Entry 6YCX (X-ray diffraction, 3.99 A resolution); this record covers chains A and F of the 6 polymer chains in the assembly.

# Chain A
Protein: Myosin-A
Source organism: Plasmodium falciparum (isolate 3D7)
UniProtKB: Q8IDR3 (MYOA_PLAF7); residue numbers follow UniProt; this construct covers 1-818
Amino-acid sequence (818 residues; numbered 1 to 818; the number before each row is that of its first residue):
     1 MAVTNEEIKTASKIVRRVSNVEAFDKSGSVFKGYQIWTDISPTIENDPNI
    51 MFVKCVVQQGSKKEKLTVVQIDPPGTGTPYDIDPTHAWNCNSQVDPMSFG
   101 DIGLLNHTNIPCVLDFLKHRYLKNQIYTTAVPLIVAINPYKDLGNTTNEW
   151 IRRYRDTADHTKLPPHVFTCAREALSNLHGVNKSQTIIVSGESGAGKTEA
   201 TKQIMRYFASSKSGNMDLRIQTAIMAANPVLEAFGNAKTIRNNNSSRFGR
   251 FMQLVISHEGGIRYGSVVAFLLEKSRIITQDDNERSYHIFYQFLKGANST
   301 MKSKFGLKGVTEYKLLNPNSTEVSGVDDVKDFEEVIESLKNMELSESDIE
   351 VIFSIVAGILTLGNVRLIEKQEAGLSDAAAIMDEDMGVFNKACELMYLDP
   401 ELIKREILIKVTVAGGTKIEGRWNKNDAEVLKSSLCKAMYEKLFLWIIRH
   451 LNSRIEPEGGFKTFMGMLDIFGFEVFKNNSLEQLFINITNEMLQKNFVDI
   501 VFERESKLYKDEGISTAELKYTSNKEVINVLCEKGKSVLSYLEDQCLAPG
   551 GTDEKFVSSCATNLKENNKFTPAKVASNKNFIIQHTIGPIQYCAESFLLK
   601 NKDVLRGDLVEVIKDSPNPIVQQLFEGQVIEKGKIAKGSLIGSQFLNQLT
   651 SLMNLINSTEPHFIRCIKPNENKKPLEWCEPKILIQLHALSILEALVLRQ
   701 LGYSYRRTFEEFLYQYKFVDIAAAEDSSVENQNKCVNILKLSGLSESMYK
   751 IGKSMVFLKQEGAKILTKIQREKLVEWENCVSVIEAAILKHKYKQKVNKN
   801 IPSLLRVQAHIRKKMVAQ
Not modelled in the structure: 1, 60-62
Modified residues: Ser19 (phosphoserine; SEP)
Metal / ion sites: Mg2+: Thr198, Ser246 (together with ADP, vanadate)
Ligand contacts:
  - ADP (adenosine-5'-diphosphate): Ile126, Asn138, Pro139, Tyr140, Lys141, Asp142, Glu192, Ser193, Gly194, Ala195, Gly196, Lys197, Thr198, Glu199, Gln203, Asn242, Asn244, Ser245, Ser246, Asp469
  - vanadate (VO4): Glu192, Ser193, Gly194, Lys197, Thr198, Asn242, Ser245, Ser246, Arg247, Ile470, Phe471, Gly472, Glu474
UniProt features mapped onto this chain:
  - region: Pro661 to Glu671 (Actin-binding)
  - binding site (ATP): Gly191 to Thr198
  - modified residue: Ser19 (Phosphoserine)
From the paper describing this entry:
  - mutagenesis - E6R (2 fold): decreased catalytic activity on actin-activated
  - contacts within the chain: Gln494-Ser691
  - mutagenesis - R707A/E711A/Y714A, R707L/E711R/Y714A: decreased catalytic activity on actin-activated ATPase
  - post-translational modification sites: Ser19 (citing earlier work)

# Chain F
Protein: Uncharacterized protein
Source organism: Plasmodium falciparum (isolate NF54)
UniProtKB: A0A2I0BQX1 (A0A2I0BQX1_PLAFO); numbering as in UniProt (aligned over 1-134)
Amino-acid sequence (134 residues; row label = number of the first residue in the row):
     1 MASDMEEKFREAFILFSSCSDHIEMYKFFELMNSFGIILTNDEKAALPND
    51 INMDYWLNFAKKHYNYEQPFKHINNVNEQNTNVQIKIDNFLGIMKALDTR
   101 LTESDLNILLQITNPENKTTLNLKTVSQKLTESI
Not modelled in the structure: 1
Differences from the reference sequence: conflict Thr119 (Ser in A0A2I0BQX1)

# How chain A and chain F interact
Pairs across the interface - 67 pairs, chain A then chain F:
  Asp156(A) - Asn41(F)  hydrogen bond
  Lys212(A) - Asn41(F)  hydrogen bond
  Gly214(A) - Tyr26(F)
  Asn215(A) - Tyr26(F)
  Asn215(A) - Arg100(F)
  His258(A) - Asp98(F)  salt bridge
  Arg263(A) - Asp98(F)  salt bridge
  Tyr714(A) - Ala96(F)
  Lys717(A) - Ile93(F)
  Phe718(A) - Asn80(F)
  Phe718(A) - Ile93(F)  hydrophobic
  Phe718(A) - Leu97(F)  hydrophobic
  Asp720(A) - Gln79(F)  hydrogen bond
  Asp720(A) - Asn80(F)
  Ile721(A) - Asn80(F)  hydrogen bond (backbone-side chain)
  Ile721(A) - Ile93(F)  hydrophobic
  Ala722(A) - Gln79(F)
  Ala722(A) - Asn80(F)  hydrogen bond (backbone-side chain)
  Ala722(A) - Val83(F)  hydrophobic
  Glu725(A) - Ile85(F)
  Glu725(A) - Asn89(F)
  Lys773(A) - Asn77(F)
  Lys773(A) - Asn80(F)
  Glu776(A) - Asn75(F)
  Glu776(A) - Val76(F)
  Trp777(A) - Val76(F)
  Trp777(A) - Ile93(F)  hydrophobic
  Trp777(A) - Leu97(F)
  Glu778(A) - Leu97(F)
  Asn779(A) - Ile38(F)
  Cys780(A) - His72(F)
  Cys780(A) - Ile73(F)  hydrophobic
  Val781(A) - Leu97(F)  hydrophobic
  Ser782(A) - Asn33(F)  hydrogen bond (backbone-side chain)
  Val783(A) - Asn33(F)
  Val783(A) - Ile38(F)  hydrophobic
  Val783(A) - Phe70(F)  hydrophobic
  Val783(A) - Ile73(F)  hydrophobic
  Ile784(A) - Ile73(F)  hydrophobic
  Ile784(A) - Met94(F)  hydrophobic
  Ile784(A) - Leu109(F)  hydrophobic
  Ile784(A) - Val126(F)  hydrophobic
  Ile784(A) - Leu130(F)  hydrophobic
  Glu785(A) - Thr99(F)
  Glu785(A) - Arg100(F)
  Glu785(A) - Leu101(F)
  Ala786(A) - Glu30(F)
  Ala786(A) - Asn33(F)
  Ala786(A) - Ser34(F)
  Ala787(A) - Leu130(F)  hydrophobic
  Ile788(A) - Leu101(F)  hydrophobic
  Ile788(A) - Asp105(F)
  Ile788(A) - Leu109(F)  hydrophobic
  Ile788(A) - Ile112(F)  hydrophobic
  Leu789(A) - Glu30(F)
  Lys790(A) - Phe16(F)
  Lys790(A) - Ser34(F)
  Lys790(A) - Ser133(F)
  Lys790(A) - Ile134(F)
  His791(A) - Ile112(F)
  Lys792(A) - Asp105(F)  salt bridge
  Tyr793(A) - Leu15(F)  hydrophobic
  Tyr793(A) - Phe16(F)  hydrophobic
  Tyr793(A) - Lys27(F)  hydrogen bond
  Tyr793(A) - Glu30(F)
  Lys794(A) - Glu11(F)  salt bridge
  Val797(A) - Leu15(F)  hydrophobic
Other interface residues (no listed pair), chain A (35 interface residues in all): Leu774
Other interface residues (no listed pair), chain F (40 interface residues in all): Gly36, Lys44, Ile108, Leu123
Interface features reported in the paper:
  - interface residues, chain A: Asp720(A), Ala722(A), Glu725(A), Lys773(A), Glu776(A), Trp777(A), Val781(A), Glu785(A)
  - interface residues, chain F: Asn77(F), Val83(F)
  - interface residues, chain F: Gln79(F) (from molecular simulation)

# Summary
The interface between chain A and chain F involves 35 residues on one side and 40 on the other; the contacts
include 7 hydrogen bonds and 4 salt bridges. Polar contacts include His258(A)-Asp98(F), Arg263(A)-Asp98(F) and
Lys792(A)-Asp105(F). The paper reports that R707A/E711A/Y714A and R707L/E711R/Y714A of chain A reduce
catalytic activity on actin-activated ATPase; interface residues Asp720(A), Ala722(A) and Asn77(F) among
others.
Here chain A is Myosin-A (Plasmodium falciparum (isolate 3D7)) and chain F is Uncharacterized protein
(Plasmodium falciparum (isolate NF54)). Entry 6YCX (Plasmodium falciparum Myosin A full-length,
pre-powerstroke state) was determined by X-ray diffraction, deposited together with 6YCY and 6YCZ.
